PDB entry 4JV5 | X-ray diffraction, 3.16 A resolution | chains A and L of the 23 polymer chains in the assembly

== Chain A ==
Molecule: 16S ribosomal RNA
Source organism: Thermus thermophilus
Sequence (1517 nucleotides; numbered 5 to 1544 plus 21 insertion-coded residues; 44 numbers in that range are skipped by the numbering (no residue carries them; nothing is unmodelled there); the number before each row is that of its first residue; a row labelled like 189A-189L holds insertion residues (189A, then the next letters in order)):
     5 UGGAGAGUUU GAUCCUGGCU CAGGGUGAAC GCUGGCGGCG UGCCUAAGAC AUGCAAGUCG
    65 UGCGGGCCG
    76 CGGGAUUUU
    88 ACUCCG
    96 UGGUCAGCGG CGGACGGGUG AGUAACGCGU GGGU
  129A G
   130 ACCUACCCGG AAGAGGGGGA CAACCCGGGG AAACUCGGGC UAAUCCCCCA UGUGGACCCG
189A-189L CCCCUUGGGGUG
   190 UGUCCAAAGG GCUUU
   216 GCCCGCUUCC GGAUGGGCCC GCGUCCCAUC AGCUAGUUGG UGGGGUAAUG GCCCACCAAG
   276 GCGACGACGG GUAGCCGGUC UGAGAGGAUG GCCGGCCACA GGGGCACUGA GACACGGGCC
   336 CCACUCCUAC GGGAGGCAGC AGUUAGGAAU CUUCCGCAAU GGGCGCAAGC CUGACGGAGC
   396 GACGCCGCUU GGAGGAAGAA GCCCUUCGGG GUGUAAACUC CUGA
   441 ACCCGGGACG AAACCCCC
   460 GA
   470 CGAGGGGA
   479 CUGACGGUAC CGGGGUAA
   498 UAGCGCCGGC CAACUCCGUG CCAGCAGCCG CGGUAAUACG GAGGGCGCGA GCGUUACCCG
   558 GAUUCACUGG GCGUAAAGGG CGUGUAGGCG GCCUGGGGCG UCCCAUGUGA AAGACCACGG
   618 CUCAACCGUG GGGGAGCGUG GGAUACGCUC AGGCUAGACG GUGGGAGAGG GUGGUGGAAU
   678 UCCCGGAGUA GCGGUGAAAU GCGCAGAUAC CGGGAGGAAC GCCGAUGGCG AAGGCAGCCA
   738 CCUGGUCCAC CCGUGACGCU GAGGCGCGAA AGCGUGGGGA GCAAACCGGA UUAGAUACCC
   798 GGGUAGUCCA CGCCCUAAAC GAUGCGCGCU AGGUCUCUGG GUCU
   848 CCUGGGGGCC GAAGCUAACG CGUUAAGCGC GCCGCCUGGG GAGUACGGCC GCAAGGCUGA
   908 AACUCAAAGG AAUUGACGGG GGCCCGCACA AGCGGUGGAG CAUGUGGUUU AAUUCGAAGC
   968 AACGCGAAGA ACCUUACCAG GCCUUGACAU GCUA
 1001A G
  1002 GGAACCCGGG UGAAAGCCUG GGGUGCCCC
1030A-1030D GCGA
  1031 GGGGAGCCCU AGCACAGGUG CUGCAUGGCC GUCGUCAGCU CGUGCCGUGA GGUGUUGGGU
  1091 UAAGUCCCGC AACGAGCGCA ACCCCCGCCG UUAGUUGCCA GCGGUUCGGC CGGGCACUCU
  1151 AACGGGACUG CCCGCG
  1168 AAAGCGGGAG GAAGGAGGGG ACGACGUCUG GUCAGCAUGG CCCUUACGGC CUGGGCGACA
  1228 CACGUGCUAC AAUGCCCACU ACAAAGCGAU GCCACCCGGC AACGGGGAGC UAAUCGCAAA
  1288 AAGGUGGGCC CAGUUCGGAU UGGGGUCUGC AACCCGACCC CAUGAAGCCG GAAUCGCUAG
  1348 UAAUCGCGGA UCAGCC
 1363A A
  1364 UGCCGCGGUG AAUACGUUCC CGGGCCUUGU ACACACCGCC CGUCACGCCA UGGGAGCGGG
  1424 CUCUACCCGA AGUCGCCGG
1442A-1442B GA
  1443 GCCUA
  1452 C
  1456 GGGCAGGCGC CGAGGGUAGG GCCCGUGACU GGGGCGAAGU CGUAACAAGG UAGCUGUACC
  1516 GGAAGGUGCG GCUGGAUCAC CUCCUUUCU
Not modelled in the structure: 1534-1539
Differences from the reference sequence: conflict A80 (G131378 in 55771382)
Metal / ion sites: Mg2+ site 1: C518, G530 (shared with Pro-48(L) of chain L; 1 residue of chain X); Mg2+ site 2 near U560 (its only coordinating residue here); Mg2+ site 3 near C578 (its only coordinating residue here); Mg2+ site 4 near A768 (its only coordinating residue here); Mg2+ site 5: C866, G1079; Mg2+ site 6 near G903 (its only coordinating residue here); Mg2+ site 7 near G1224 (its only coordinating residue here)
Reported in the primary citation:
  - conformationally variable residues (side-chain flip): A1493

== Chain L ==
Name: 30S ribosomal protein S12
Source organism: Thermus thermophilus
UniProt: Q5SHN3 (RS12_THET8); residues 5-129 here = UniProt positions 5-129
Chain sequence (125 residues; numbered 5 to 129; the number before each row is that of its first residue):
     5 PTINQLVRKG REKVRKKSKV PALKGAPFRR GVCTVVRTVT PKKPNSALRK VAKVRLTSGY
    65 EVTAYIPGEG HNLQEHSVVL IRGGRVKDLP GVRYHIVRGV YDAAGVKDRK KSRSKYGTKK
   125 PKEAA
Metal / ion sites: Mg2+: Pro-48 (shared with C518(A), G530(A) of chain A; 1 residue of chain X)

== How chain A and chain L interact ==
Pairs across the interface (128; chain A residue first):
  C23(A) / Lys-23(L)  phosphate contact
  U24(A) / Lys-23(L)  salt bridge to the phosphate
  A33(A) / Phe-32(L)  base contact
  C34(A) / Phe-32(L)  sugar contact
  C34(A) / Val-101(L)  sugar contact
  C34(A) / Val-104(L)  phosphate contact
  G35(A) / Val-104(L)  phosphate contact
  G35(A) / Ser-118(L)  hydrogen bond to the sugar
  G35(A) / Gly-121(L)  sugar contact
  C36(A) / Arg-117(L)  hydrogen bond to the sugar
  C36(A) / Ser-118(L)  sugar contact
  C36(A) / Thr-122(L)  sugar contact
  C36(A) / Lys-123(L)  salt bridge to the phosphate
  C36(A) / Lys-124(L)  hydrogen bond to the phosphate
  U37(A) / Lys-123(L)  phosphate contact
  U37(A) / Lys-124(L)  hydrogen bond to the phosphate
  U49(A) / Lys-28(L)  phosphate contact
  A50(A) / Lys-28(L)  salt bridge to the phosphate
  C241(A) / Arg-19(L)  sugar contact
  G302(A) / Lys-17(L)  salt bridge to the phosphate
  A303(A) / Lys-17(L)  salt bridge to the phosphate
  G362(A) / Arg-34(L)  salt bridge to the phosphate
  G362(A) / Thr-61(L)  phosphate contact
  A363(A) / Ala-30(L)  base contact
  A363(A) / Pro-31(L)  base contact
  A363(A) / Phe-32(L)  base contact
  A363(A) / Arg-33(L)  phosphate contact
  A363(A) / Arg-34(L)  salt bridge to the phosphate
  A363(A) / Thr-61(L)  hydrogen bond to the phosphate
  A363(A) / Leu-84(L)  sugar contact
  G500(A) / Lys-124(L)  hydrogen bond to the phosphate
  C501(A) / Arg-117(L)  salt bridge to the phosphate
  C501(A) / Ser-118(L)  phosphate contact
  C501(A) / Lys-124(L)  salt bridge to the phosphate
  G502(A) / Lys-115(L)  phosphate contact
  G502(A) / Ser-116(L)  phosphate contact
  G502(A) / Arg-117(L)  hydrogen bond to the phosphate
  G502(A) / Ser-118(L)  hydrogen bond to the phosphate
  G502(A) / Lys-119(L)  hydrogen bond to the phosphate
  C503(A) / Ser-116(L)  hydrogen bond to the phosphate
  C503(A) / Lys-119(L)  salt bridge to the phosphate
  C518(A) / Pro-48(L)  base contact
  C518(A) / Ser-50(L)  hydrogen bond to the phosphate
  C519(A) / Ser-50(L)  hydrogen bond to the phosphate
  C519(A) / Ala-51(L)  phosphate contact
  A520(A) / Ala-51(L)  phosphate contact
  A520(A) / Leu-52(L)  hydrogen bond to the phosphate
  A520(A) / Lys-54(L)  salt bridge to the phosphate
  A520(A) / Glu-73(L)  hydrogen bond to the sugar
  G521(A) / Leu-52(L)  phosphate contact
  G521(A) / Arg-53(L)  hydrogen bond to the base
  G521(A) / Lys-54(L)  salt bridge to the phosphate
  G521(A) / Gly-72(L)  phosphate contact
  G521(A) / Glu-73(L)  phosphate contact
  C522(A) / Asn-49(L)  base contact
  C522(A) / Arg-53(L)  base contact
  C522(A) / Tyr-69(L)  hydrogen bond to the phosphate
  C522(A) / Pro-71(L)  phosphate contact
  C522(A) / Gly-72(L)  hydrogen bond to the phosphate
  C522(A) / Asp-92(L)  base contact
  C522(A) / Tyr-120(L)  sugar contact
  A523(A) / Arg-53(L)  base contact
  A523(A) / Val-90(L)  base contact
  A523(A) / Lys-91(L)  base contact
  A523(A) / Asp-92(L)  base contact
  A523(A) / Tyr-120(L)  phosphate contact
  C525(A) / Arg-89(L)  salt bridge to the phosphate
  C526(A) / Lys-91(L)  salt bridge to the phosphate
  G527(A) / Asn-49(L)  hydrogen bond to the base
  G527(A) / Asp-92(L)  base contact
  C528(A) / Asn-49(L)  base contact
  G529(A) / Pro-48(L)  base contact
  G529(A) / Asn-49(L)  hydrogen bond to the base
  G529(A) / Ser-50(L)  hydrogen bond to the base
  G529(A) / Ala-51(L)  base contact
  G537(A) / Arg-113(L)  salt bridge to the phosphate
  G538(A) / Arg-113(L)  phosphate contact
  G538(A) / Lys-114(L)  hydrogen bond to the phosphate
  G538(A) / Lys-115(L)  salt bridge to the phosphate
  A539(A) / Lys-114(L)  phosphate contact
  A539(A) / Lys-115(L)  salt bridge to the phosphate
  G550(A) / Lys-119(L)  sugar contact
  U551(A) / Arg-86(L)  sugar contact
  U552(A) / Pro-31(L)  hydrogen bond to the sugar
  U552(A) / Arg-86(L)  hydrogen bond to the sugar
  U552(A) / Gly-87(L)  phosphate contact
  A553(A) / Gly-29(L)  hydrogen bond to the sugar
  A553(A) / Pro-31(L)  sugar contact
  C554(A) / Ser-22(L)  hydrogen bond to the phosphate
  C562(A) / Arg-15(L)  base contact
  C562(A) / Glu-16(L)  hydrogen bond to the sugar
  C562(A) / Val-18(L)  phosphate contact
  A563(A) / Arg-15(L)  base contact
  C564(A) / Leu-10(L)  phosphate contact
  C564(A) / Arg-15(L)  salt bridge to the phosphate
  G567(A) / Pro-5(L)  base contact
  G567(A) / Arg-15(L)  hydrogen bond to the base
  G568(A) / Pro-5(L)  base contact
  G585(A) / Asn-8(L)  sugar contact
  C879(A) / Thr-6(L)  base contact
  C880(A) / Thr-6(L)  hydrogen bond to the phosphate
  C880(A) / Asn-8(L)  hydrogen bond to the phosphate
  C880(A) / Gln-9(L)  phosphate contact
  C880(A) / Arg-12(L)  salt bridge to the phosphate
  G881(A) / Gln-9(L)  hydrogen bond to the phosphate
  G881(A) / Arg-12(L)  salt bridge to the phosphate
  G881(A) / Lys-13(L)  salt bridge to the phosphate
  C882(A) / Pro-5(L)  base contact
  U884(A) / Arg-15(L)  hydrogen bond to the base
  A909(A) / Lys-21(L)  salt bridge to the phosphate
  C910(A) / Lys-21(L)  salt bridge to the phosphate
  C910(A) / Arg-97(L)  salt bridge to the phosphate
  U911(A) / Gly-95(L)  phosphate contact
  U911(A) / Arg-97(L)  salt bridge to the phosphate
  C912(A) / Lys-46(L)  phosphate contact
  C912(A) / Arg-89(L)  salt bridge to the phosphate
  C912(A) / Pro-94(L)  phosphate contact
  A913(A) / Lys-46(L)  salt bridge to the phosphate
  A913(A) / Lys-47(L)  salt bridge to the phosphate
  A913(A) / Lys-91(L)  salt bridge to the phosphate
  C1411(A) / Lys-57(L)  hydrogen bond to the phosphate
  C1412(A) / Lys-57(L)  salt bridge to the phosphate
  C1490(A) / Pro-94(L)  sugar contact
  G1491(A) / Pro-45(L)  sugar contact
  G1491(A) / Lys-46(L)  phosphate contact
  A1492(A) / Lys-46(L)  phosphate contact
  A1492(A) / Lys-47(L)  hydrogen bond to the phosphate
  A1492(A) / Ser-50(L)  hydrogen bond to the base
Other interface residues (no listed pair), chain A (63 interface residues in all): A32, C242, G524, C555, C883
Other interface residues (no listed pair), chain L (69 interface residues in all): Ile-7, Lys-20, Val-24, Arg-41, Gly-74, Tyr-105, Asp-112

== Summary ==
The interface between chain A and chain L involves 63 residues on one side and 69 on the other; the contacts
include 34 hydrogen bonds and 30 salt bridges. Among the polar pairs are G521(A)/Arg-53(L), G527(A)/Asn-49(L)
and G529(A)/Asn-49(L). C518(A), G530(A) and Pro-48(L) form the Mg2+ site. From the paper: conformational
variability at A1493(A).
Chain A is 16S ribosomal RNA and chain L is 30S ribosomal protein S12, both from Thermus thermophilus; the
structure, Crystal structures of pseudouridinilated stop codons with ASLs, was determined by X-ray diffraction
(same publication as 4JYA and 4K0K).
